Entry 6UU5 (X-ray diffraction, 5.40 A resolution (low resolution: residue-level contacts below are approximate; hydrogen-bond / salt-bridge calls are withheld)); this record covers chains CCC and 222 of the 9 polymer chains in the assembly.

[Chain CCC]
Protein: DNA-directed RNA polymerase subunit beta
From: Escherichia coli
Notes: EC 2.7.7.6
UniProt: P0A8V4 (RPOB_ECO57); residue numbers follow UniProt; this construct covers 1-1342
Amino-acid sequence (1342 residues; row label = number of the first residue in the row):
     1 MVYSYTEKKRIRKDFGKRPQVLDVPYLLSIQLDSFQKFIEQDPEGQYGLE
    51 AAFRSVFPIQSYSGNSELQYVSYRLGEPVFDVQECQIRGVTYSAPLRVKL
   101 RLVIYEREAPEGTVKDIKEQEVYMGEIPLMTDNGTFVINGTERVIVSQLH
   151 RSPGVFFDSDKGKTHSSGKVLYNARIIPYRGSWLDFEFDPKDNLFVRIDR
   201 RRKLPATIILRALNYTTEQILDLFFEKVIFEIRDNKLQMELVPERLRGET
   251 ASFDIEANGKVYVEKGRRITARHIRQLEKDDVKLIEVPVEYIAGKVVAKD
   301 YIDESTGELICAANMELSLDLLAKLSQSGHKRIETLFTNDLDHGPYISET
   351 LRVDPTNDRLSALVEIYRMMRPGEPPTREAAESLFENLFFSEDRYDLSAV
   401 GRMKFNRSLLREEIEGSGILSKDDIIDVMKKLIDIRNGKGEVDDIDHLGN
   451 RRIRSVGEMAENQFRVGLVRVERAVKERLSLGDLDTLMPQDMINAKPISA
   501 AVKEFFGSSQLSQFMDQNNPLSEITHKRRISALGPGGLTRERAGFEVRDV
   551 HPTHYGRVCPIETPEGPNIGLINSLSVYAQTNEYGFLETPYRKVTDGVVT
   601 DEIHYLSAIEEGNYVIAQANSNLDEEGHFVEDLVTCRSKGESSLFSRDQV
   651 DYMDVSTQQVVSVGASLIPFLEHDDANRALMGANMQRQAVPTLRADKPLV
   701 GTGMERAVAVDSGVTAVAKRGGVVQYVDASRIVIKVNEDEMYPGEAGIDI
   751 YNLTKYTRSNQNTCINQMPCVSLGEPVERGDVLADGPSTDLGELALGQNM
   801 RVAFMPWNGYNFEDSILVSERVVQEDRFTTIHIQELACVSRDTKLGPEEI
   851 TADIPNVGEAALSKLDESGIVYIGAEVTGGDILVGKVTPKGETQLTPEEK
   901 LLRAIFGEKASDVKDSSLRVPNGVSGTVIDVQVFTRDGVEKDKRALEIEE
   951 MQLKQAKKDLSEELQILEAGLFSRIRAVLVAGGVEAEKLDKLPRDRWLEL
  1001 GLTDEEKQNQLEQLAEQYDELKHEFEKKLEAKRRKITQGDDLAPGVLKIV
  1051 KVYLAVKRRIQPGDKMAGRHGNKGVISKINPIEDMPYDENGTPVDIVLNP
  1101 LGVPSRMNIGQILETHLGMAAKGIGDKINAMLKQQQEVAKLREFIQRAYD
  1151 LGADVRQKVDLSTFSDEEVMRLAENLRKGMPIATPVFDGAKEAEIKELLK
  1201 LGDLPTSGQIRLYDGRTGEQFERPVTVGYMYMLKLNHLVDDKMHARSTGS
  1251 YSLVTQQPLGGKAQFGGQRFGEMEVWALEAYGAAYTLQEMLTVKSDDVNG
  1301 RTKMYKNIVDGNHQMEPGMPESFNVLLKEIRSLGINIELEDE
Disordered / not traced: 1
UniProt features mapped onto this chain:
  - modified residue (N6-acetyllysine): Lys1022, Lys1200

[Chain 222]
Molecule: Synthetic DNA 50-MER (promoter template strand)
Sequence (50 nucleotides; numbered 3 to 52; the number before each row is that of its first residue):
     3 TCCGCGTCAGACTCGTAGGATTATAGCATACGTGAGGTGGGATGTCAAGG
Disordered / not traced: 20-21, 40-52

[Interface between chain CCC and chain 222]
Pairs across the interface (19; chain CCC residue first):
  His165(CCC) - DC4(222)
  Arg202(CCC) - DC5(222)
  Asn494(CCC) - DA25(222)
  Lys496(CCC) - DT24(222)
  Pro497(CCC) - DT24(222)
  Ala500(CCC) - DT23(222)
  Ala500(CCC) - DT24(222)
  Lys503(CCC) - DT23(222)
  Glu504(CCC) - DA22(222)
  Phe514(CCC) - DT18(222)
  Gly1261(CCC) - DT15(222)
  Lys1262(CCC) - DT15(222)
  Lys1262(CCC) - DC16(222)
  Ala1263(CCC) - DC16(222)
  Gln1268(CCC) - DC14(222)
  Arg1269(CCC) - DA13(222)
  Arg1269(CCC) - DC14(222)
  Gly1271(CCC) - DA13(222)
  Met1273(CCC) - DG12(222)
Other interface residues (no listed pair), chain CCC (18 interface residues in all): Arg470, Gly1267
Other interface residues (no listed pair), chain 222 (14 interface residues in all): DT3, DG17

[Summary]
The interface between chain CCC and chain 222 involves 18 residues on one side and 14 on the other.
Chain CCC is DNA-directed RNA polymerase subunit beta (Escherichia coli) and chain 222 is Synthetic DNA 50-MER
(promoter template strand); the structure, E. coli sigma-S transcription initiation complex with a 6-nt RNA
("Old" crystal soaked with GTP, UTP ..., was determined by X-ray diffraction (same publication as 6UTV, 6UTW,
6UTX, 6UTY, 6UTZ, 6UU0 and 11 further entries).
